7Q4P - chains 2 and 9 of the 8 polymer chains in the assembly; structure by electron microscopy, 2.15 A resolution.

[Chain 2]
Molecule: U2 snRNA
Organism: Homo sapiens
Sequence (188 nucleotides; numbered 0 to 188; 1 number in that range is skipped by the numbering (no residue carries it; nothing is unmodelled there); the number before each row is that of its first residue; numbering starts at 0):
     0 AUCGCUUCUC GGCC
    15 UUUUGGCUAA GAUCAAGUGU AGUAUCUGUU CUUAUCAGUU UAAUAUCUGA UACGUCCUCU
    75 AUCCGAGGAC AAUAUAUUAA AUGGAUUUUU GGAGCAGGGA GAUGGAAUAG GAGCUUGCUC
   135 CGUCCACUCC ACGCAUCGAC CUGGUAUUGC AGUACCUCCA GGAACGGUGC ACCC
Unresolved in the structure: 0-7, 15-19, 28-33, 65-188
Modified / non-standard residues: OMG (o2'-methylguanosine-5'-monophosphate) at position 10, OMG (o2'-methylguanosine-5'-monophosphate) at position 11, OMG (o2'-methylguanosine-5'-monophosphate) at position 25, PSU (pseudouridine-5'-monophosphate) at position 34, PSU (pseudouridine-5'-monophosphate) at position 37, PSU (pseudouridine-5'-monophosphate) at position 39, OMC (o2'-methylycytidine-5'-monophosphate) at position 40, PSU (pseudouridine-5'-monophosphate) at position 41, PSU (pseudouridine-5'-monophosphate) at position 43, PSU (pseudouridine-5'-monophosphate) at position 44, OMU (o2'-methyluridine 5'-monophosphate) at position 47, PSU (pseudouridine-5'-monophosphate) at position 54, PSU (pseudouridine-5'-monophosphate) at position 58, OMC (o2'-methylycytidine-5'-monophosphate) at position 61

[Chain 9]
Molecule: Splicing factor 3A subunit 3
Organism: Homo sapiens
UniProtKB: Q12874 (SF3A3_HUMAN); residues 1-501 here = UniProt positions 1-501
Amino-acid sequence (501 residues; numbered 1 to 501; the number before each row is that of its first residue):
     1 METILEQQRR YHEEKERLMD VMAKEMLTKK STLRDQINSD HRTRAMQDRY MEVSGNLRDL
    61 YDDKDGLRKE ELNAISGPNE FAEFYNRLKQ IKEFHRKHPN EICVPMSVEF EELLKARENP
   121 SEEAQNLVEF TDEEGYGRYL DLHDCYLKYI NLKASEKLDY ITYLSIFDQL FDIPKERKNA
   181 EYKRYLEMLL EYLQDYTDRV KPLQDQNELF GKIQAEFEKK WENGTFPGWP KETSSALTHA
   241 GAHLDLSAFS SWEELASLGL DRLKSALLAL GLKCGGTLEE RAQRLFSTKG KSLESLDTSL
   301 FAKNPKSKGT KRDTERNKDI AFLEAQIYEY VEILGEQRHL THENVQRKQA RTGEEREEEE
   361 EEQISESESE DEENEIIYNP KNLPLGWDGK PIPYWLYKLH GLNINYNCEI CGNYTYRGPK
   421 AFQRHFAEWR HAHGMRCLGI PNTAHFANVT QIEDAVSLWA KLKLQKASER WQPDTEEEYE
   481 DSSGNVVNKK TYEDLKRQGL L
Unresolved in the structure: 1-391, 493-501
Metal / ion sites: Zn2+: Cys-408, Cys-411, His-431
Curated features (UniProtKB/Swiss-Prot):
  - zinc finger: Tyr-406 to Cys-437 (Matrin-type)
  - motif: Lys-175 to Asn-179 (Nuclear localization signal)
  - modified residue: Met-1 (N-acetylmethionine), Ser-54 (Phosphoserine), Ser-121 (Phosphoserine), Ser-295 (Phosphoserine), Ser-299 (Phosphoserine), Ser-365 (Phosphoserine), Ser-367 (Phosphoserine), Ser-369 (Phosphoserine), Thr-475 (Phosphothreonine)
  - mutagenesis: Pro-174 to Ala-180 (Loss of nuclear location)

[Interface between chain 2 and chain 9]
Contacting residue pairs (20):
  U8(2) / His-400(9)  stacking on the base
  U8(2) / Lys-420(9)  hydrogen bond to the sugar
  C9(2) / Trp-395(9)  base contact
  C9(2) / Leu-396(9)  base contact
  C9(2) / Leu-399(9)  sugar contact
  OMG_10(2) / Trp-395(9)  base contact
  OMG_10(2) / Leu-399(9)  base contact
  PSU_44(2) / Trp-395(9)  base contact
  C45(2) / Tyr-394(9)  hydrogen bond to the phosphate
  C45(2) / Trp-395(9)  hydrogen bond to the phosphate
  C45(2) / Lys-398(9)  base contact
  U46(2) / Tyr-394(9)  sugar contact
  OMU_47(2) / Tyr-394(9)  base contact
  A57(2) / Tyr-406(9)  sugar contact
  PSU_58(2) / Lys-398(9)  hydrogen bond to the sugar
  PSU_58(2) / Ile-404(9)  phosphate contact
  A59(2) / Lys-398(9)  phosphate contact
  A59(2) / Asn-403(9)  hydrogen bond to the phosphate
  A59(2) / Ile-404(9)  phosphate contact
  U60(2) / Lys-398(9)  salt bridge to the phosphate
Other interface residues (no listed pair), chain 9 (13 interface residues in all): Pro-393, Gly-401, Leu-402

[Summary]
11 residues of chain 2 and 13 residues of chain 9 are in contact; the contacts include 5 hydrogen bonds, 1
salt bridge and 1 aromatic stacking contact. Polar pairs include U8(2)/Lys-420(9), PSU_58(2)/Lys-398(9) and
C45(2)/Tyr-394(9). From UniProt: 7 mutagenesis sites on chain 9.
Here chain 2 is U2 snRNA and chain 9 is Splicing factor 3A subunit 3, both from Homo sapiens. Entry 7Q4P (U2
snRNP after ATP-dependent remodelling) was determined by electron microscopy (same publication as 7Q3L and
7Q4O).
